3FG4 - chain A; structure by X-ray diffraction, 2.31 A resolution.

[Chain A]
Molecule: Allene oxide synthase-lipoxygenase protein
From: Plexaura homomalla
Notes: EC 1.13.11.40; fragment: Arachidonate 8R-lipoxygenase:
UniProt: O16025 (AOSL_PLEHO); aligned to UniProt positions 374-1066 over residues 374-1066
Sequence (696 residues; each row starts with the number of its first residue; note: 3 numbers in that range are skipped by the numbering (no residue carries them; nothing is unmodelled there)):
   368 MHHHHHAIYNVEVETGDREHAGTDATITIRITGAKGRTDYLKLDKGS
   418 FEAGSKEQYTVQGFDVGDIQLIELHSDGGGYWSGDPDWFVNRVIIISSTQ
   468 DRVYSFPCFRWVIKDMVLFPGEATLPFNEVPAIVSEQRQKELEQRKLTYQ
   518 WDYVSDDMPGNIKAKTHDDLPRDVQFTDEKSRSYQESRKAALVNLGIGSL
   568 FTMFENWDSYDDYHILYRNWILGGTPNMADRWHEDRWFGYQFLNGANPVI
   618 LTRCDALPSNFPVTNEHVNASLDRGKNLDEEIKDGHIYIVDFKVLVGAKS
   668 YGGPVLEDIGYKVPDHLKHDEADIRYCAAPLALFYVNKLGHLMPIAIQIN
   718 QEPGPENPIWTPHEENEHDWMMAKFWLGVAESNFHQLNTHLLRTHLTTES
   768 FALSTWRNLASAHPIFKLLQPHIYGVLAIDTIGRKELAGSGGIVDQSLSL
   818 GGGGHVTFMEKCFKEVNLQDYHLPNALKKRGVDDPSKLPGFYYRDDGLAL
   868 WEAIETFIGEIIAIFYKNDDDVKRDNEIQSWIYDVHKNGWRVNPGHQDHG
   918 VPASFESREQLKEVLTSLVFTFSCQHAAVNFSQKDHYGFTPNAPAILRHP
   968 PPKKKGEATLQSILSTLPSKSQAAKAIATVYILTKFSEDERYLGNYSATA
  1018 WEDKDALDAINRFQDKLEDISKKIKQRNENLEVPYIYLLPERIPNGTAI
Not modelled in the structure: 368-372, 682-686, 804-807
Differences from the reference sequence: expression tag (368-373); engineered mutation G413 (Asn416 in O16025), S414 (Asp417 in O16025), A805 (Ile in O16025)
Swiss-Prot annotation at these positions:
  - binding site (Ca(2+)): H387, G389, T390, D391, E419, D452, D454
  - binding site (Fe cation): H757, H762, H943, N947, I1066
Ion coordination: Ca2+ site 1: H387, G389, D452, D454; Ca2+ site 2: E424 (shared with 1 residue of chain B); Fe2+: H757, H762, H943, I1066; Ca2+ site 3: N1028 (shared with 1 residue of chain B)
Small-molecule neighbours: arachidonic acid (ACD): L758, H762, L763, I796, D797, G800, R801, V823, L1000

[Summary]
Chain A binds arachidonic acid. The Ca2+ site 1 is built by H387, G389, D452 and D454. The Fe2+ site is built
by H757, H762, H943 and I1066. Curated annotation (UniProt) lists 7 Ca2+-binding residues and 5 Fe
cation-binding residues.
Chain A is Allene oxide synthase-lipoxygenase protein (Plexaura homomalla); the structure, Crystal structure
of Delta413-417:GS I805A LOX, was determined by X-ray diffraction, deposited together with 3FG1 and 3FG3.
